PDB entry 4ODI | X-ray diffraction, 2.60 A resolution | chains A and B of the 4 polymer chains in the assembly

# Chain A (and B)
Name: Phosphoglycerate mutase PGMII
Organism: Toxoplasma gondii
Notes: EC 5.4.2.4; chain B of this document is another copy of the same molecule, construct and numbering; everything in this record applies to it too
Reference sequence: S8GJT7 (S8GJT7_TOXGO); residues 1-265 here correspond to UniProt positions 75-339 (UniProt number = residue number + 74)
Sequence (281 residues; numbered 1 to 281; the number before each row is that of its first residue):
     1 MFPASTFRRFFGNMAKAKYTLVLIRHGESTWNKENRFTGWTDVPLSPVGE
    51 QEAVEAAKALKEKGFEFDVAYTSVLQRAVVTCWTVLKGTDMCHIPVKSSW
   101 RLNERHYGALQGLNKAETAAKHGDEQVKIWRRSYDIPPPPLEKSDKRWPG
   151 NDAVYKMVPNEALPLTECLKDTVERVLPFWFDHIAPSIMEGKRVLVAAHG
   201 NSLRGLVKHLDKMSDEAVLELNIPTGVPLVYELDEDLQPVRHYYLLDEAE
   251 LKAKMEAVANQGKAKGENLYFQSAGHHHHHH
Disordered / not traced: 1-11, 258-281 (chain B: 1-14, 260-281)
Construct notes: expression tag (266-281)
Bound ions: Na+: Tyr-155, Val-158, Asn-160
From the paper describing this entry:
  - Na+ coordination: Tyr-155, Val-158, Asn-160
  - catalytic residues: His-26 (citing earlier work)

# Chain A / chain B interface
Pairs across the interface (16; chain A residue first):
  Asp-68(A) with Lys-156(B)
  Val-74(A) with His-93(B)
  Gln-76(A) with Cys-92(B)
  Val-79(A) with Cys-92(B)
  Val-80(A) with Lys-87(B)
  Trp-83(A) with Trp-83(B); Cys-92(B), hydrophobic
  Lys-87(A) with Gln-76(B)
  Cys-92(A) with Gln-76(B); Val-79(B); Trp-83(B), hydrophobic
  His-93(A) with Val-74(B); Val-154(B)
  Val-154(A) with His-93(B)
  Lys-156(A) with Asp-68(B), salt bridge
  Arg-193(A) with Lys-156(B)
Also at the interface, not in a pair above, chain A (14 interface residues in all): Leu-86, Val-96
Also at the interface, not in a pair above, chain B (14 interface residues in all): Val-80, Leu-86, Val-96, Arg-193

# In short
The chain A/chain B interface involves 14 residues from each chain, with 1 salt bridge. Its one salt-bridged
contact is Lys-156(A)/Asp-68(B). The Na+ site is built by Tyr-155(A), Val-158(A) and Asn-160(A). From the
paper: the catalytic residue His-26(A); Na+ coordination by Tyr-155(A), Val-158(A) and Asn-160(A).
Both chains are Phosphoglycerate mutase PGMII (Toxoplasma gondii). Entry 4ODI (2.6 Angstrom Crystal Structure
of Putative Phosphoglycerate Mutase 1 from Toxoplasma gondii) was determined by X-ray diffraction, deposited
together with 5BXI, 4O0N, 4NU7, 4NML and 4NOG.
